PDB entry 8GRF | X-ray diffraction, 2.53 A resolution | chains C and D of the 4 polymer chains in the assembly

== Chain C ==
Protein: F-box protein UCC1
Source organism: Saccharomyces cerevisiae
Chain sequence (369 residues; each row starts with the number of its first residue):
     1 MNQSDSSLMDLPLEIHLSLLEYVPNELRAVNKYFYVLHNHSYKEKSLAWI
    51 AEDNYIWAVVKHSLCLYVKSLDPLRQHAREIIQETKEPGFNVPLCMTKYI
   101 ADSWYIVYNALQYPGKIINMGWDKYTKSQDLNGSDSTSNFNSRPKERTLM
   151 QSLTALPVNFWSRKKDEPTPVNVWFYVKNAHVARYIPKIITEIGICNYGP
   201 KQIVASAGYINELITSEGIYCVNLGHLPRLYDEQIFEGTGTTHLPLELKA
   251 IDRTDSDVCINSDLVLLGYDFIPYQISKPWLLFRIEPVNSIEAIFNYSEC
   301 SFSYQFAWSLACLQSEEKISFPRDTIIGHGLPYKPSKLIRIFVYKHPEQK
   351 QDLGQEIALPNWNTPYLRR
Disordered / not traced: 1-4, 125-143, 328-332
What the authors report for this chain:
  - mutagenesis - R184A/Y185A, K345A: increased stability with Citrate synthase
  - mutagenesis - R184A/Y185A, K345A: increased stability in response to Cit2

== Chain D ==
Protein: E3 ubiquitin ligase complex SCF subunit
Source organism: Saccharomyces cerevisiae
UniProtKB: A0A6A5Q435 (A0A6A5Q435_YEASX); residues 1-194 here = UniProt positions 1-194
Chain sequence (194 residues; row label = number of the first residue in the row):
     1 MVTSNVVLVSGEGERFTVDKKIAERSLLLKNYLNDMHDSNLQNNSDSESD
    51 SDSETNHKSKDNNNGDDDDEDDDEIVMPVPNVRSSVLQKVIEWAEHHRDS
   101 NFPDEDDDDSRKSAPVDSWDREFLKVDQEMLYEIILAANYLNIKPLLDAG
   151 CKVVAEMIRGRSPEEIRRTFNIVNDFTPEEEAAIRRENEWAEDR
Disordered / not traced: 1-3, 34-75, 98-102

== Chain C / chain D interface ==
Contacting residue pairs - 86 pairs, chain C then chain D:
  Asp5(C) with Glu129(D); Asn171(D)
  Ser6(C) with Glu129(D), hydrogen bond (backbone-side chain); Tyr132(D); Asn171(D)
  Ser7(C) with Phe170(D), hydrogen bond (side chain-backbone); Asn171(D), hydrogen bond (side chain-backbone); Ile172(D)
  Leu8(C) with Tyr132(D); Phe170(D), hydrogen bond (backbone-backbone); Ile172(D), hydrophobic
  Met9(C) with Ile172(D), hydrophobic
  Leu11(C) with Leu136(D), hydrophobic
  Pro12(C) with Leu136(D); Asn139(D)
  Glu14(C) with Asn139(D), hydrogen bond
  Ile15(C) with Asn139(D); Leu147(D), hydrophobic
  Leu19(C) with Cys151(D), hydrophobic; Val154(D), hydrophobic
  Glu21(C) with Lys112(D), hydrogen bond (backbone-side chain)
  Tyr22(C) with Arg111(D); Lys112(D); Lys152(D), hydrogen bond; Ala155(D), hydrophobic; Arg159(D)
  Val23(C) with Ala155(D); Arg159(D)
  Asn25(C) with Asn188(D), hydrogen bond; Ala191(D)
  Glu26(C) with Ile158(D); Arg159(D); Gly160(D), hydrogen bond (side chain-backbone)
  Arg28(C) with Ile184(D); Glu187(D), salt bridge; Asn188(D), hydrogen bond
  Ala29(C) with Pro163(D); Arg167(D), hydrogen bond (backbone-side chain); Phe176(D); Ile184(D), hydrophobic; Asn188(D)
  Val30(C) with Arg167(D), hydrogen bond (backbone-side chain); Ile172(D), hydrophobic; Phe176(D)
  Asn31(C) with Ile172(D); Val173(D); Asp175(D); Phe176(D)
  Lys32(C) with Asp175(D), hydrogen bond (side chain-backbone); Phe176(D); Glu180(D), salt bridge
  Tyr35(C) with Phe176(D), hydrophobic; Ile184(D), hydrophobic
  Leu74(C) with Ala183(D); Arg186(D), hydrogen bond (backbone-side chain); Trp190(D), hydrophobic
  Arg75(C) with Ala183(D); Glu187(D), salt bridge; Trp190(D)
  His77(C) with Glu179(D); Glu180(D)
  Ala78(C) with Ala183(D); Ile184(D), hydrophobic; Glu187(D)
  Ile81(C) with Phe176(D), hydrophobic; Glu180(D)
  Tyr105(C) with Ala191(D)
  Ile106(C) with Trp190(D), hydrophobic
  Pro273(C) with Asp193(D)
  Tyr274(C) with Arg194(D)
  Gln275(C) with Asp193(D); Arg194(D), hydrogen bond (backbone-backbone)
  Ile276(C) with Asp193(D), hydrogen bond (backbone-side chain)
  Ser277(C) with Asp193(D), hydrogen bond (backbone-side chain)
  Arg340(C) with Arg194(D), hydrogen bond (side chain-backbone)
  Pro360(C) with Glu192(D)
  Asn361(C) with Arg194(D), hydrogen bond (backbone-side chain)
  Thr364(C) with Trp190(D); Arg194(D), hydrogen bond
  Pro365(C) with Trp190(D); Arg194(D), hydrogen bond (backbone-side chain)
  Tyr366(C) with Trp190(D); Arg194(D), hydrogen bond (side chain-backbone)
  Leu367(C) with Glu187(D); Trp190(D), hydrogen bond (backbone-backbone); Ala191(D)
Other interface residues (no listed pair), chain C (46 interface residues in all): Asp10, Ser18, Leu27, Leu71, Leu359, Trp362
Other interface residues (no listed pair), chain D (39 interface residues in all): Ile135, Arg161, Ile166, Asn174, Glu189

== In short ==
46 residues of chain C face 39 of chain D across their interface, with 23 hydrogen bonds and 3 salt bridges.
Polar pairs include Arg28(C)-Glu187(D), Lys32(C)-Glu180(D) and Arg75(C)-Glu187(D). From the paper: R184A/Y185A
and K345A of chain C increase stability with Citrate synthase; R184A/Y185A and K345A of chain C increase
stability in response to Cit2.
Here chain C is F-box protein UCC1 and chain D is E3 ubiquitin ligase complex SCF subunit, both from
Saccharomyces cerevisiae. Entry 8GRF (Crystal structure of F-box protein in the ternary complex with adaptor
protein Skp1(DL) and its substrate) was determined by X-ray diffraction, deposited together with 8GQZ, 8GR9
and 8GRE.
